Entry 8G09 (electron microscopy, 3.10 A resolution); this record covers chains A and F of the 20 polymer chains in the assembly.

# Chain A
Name: ATP synthase subunit alpha
Source organism: Mycolicibacterium smegmatis MC2 155
Notes: EC 7.1.2.2
UniProtKB: A0R202 (ATPA_MYCS2); residues 1-548 here = UniProt positions 1-548
Sequence (548 residues; row label = number of the first residue in the row):
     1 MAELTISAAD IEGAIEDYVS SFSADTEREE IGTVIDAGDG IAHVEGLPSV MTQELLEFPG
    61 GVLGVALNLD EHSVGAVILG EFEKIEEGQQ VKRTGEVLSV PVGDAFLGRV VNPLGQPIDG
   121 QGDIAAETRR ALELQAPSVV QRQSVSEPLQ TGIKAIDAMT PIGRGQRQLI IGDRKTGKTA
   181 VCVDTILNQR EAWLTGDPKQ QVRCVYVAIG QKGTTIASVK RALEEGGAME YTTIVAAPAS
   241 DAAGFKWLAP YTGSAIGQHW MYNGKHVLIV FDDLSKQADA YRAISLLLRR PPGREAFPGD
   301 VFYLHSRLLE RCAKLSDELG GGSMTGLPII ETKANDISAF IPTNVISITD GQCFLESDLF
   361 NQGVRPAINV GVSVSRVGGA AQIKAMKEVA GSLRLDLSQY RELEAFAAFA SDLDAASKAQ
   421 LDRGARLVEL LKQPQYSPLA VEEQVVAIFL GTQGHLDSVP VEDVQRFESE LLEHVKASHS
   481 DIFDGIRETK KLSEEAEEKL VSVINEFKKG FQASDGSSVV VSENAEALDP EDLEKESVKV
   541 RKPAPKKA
Not modelled in the structure: 1-6, 521-548
Swiss-Prot annotation at these positions:
  - binding site (ATP): Gly-172 to Thr-179
  - site: Ser-373 (Required for activity)
Ligand contacts: ATP (adenosine-5'-triphosphate): Asp-173, Arg-174, Lys-175, Thr-176, Gly-177, Lys-178, Thr-179, Ala-180, Arg-365, Pro-366, Gln-433, Pro-434, Gln-435

# Chain F
Name: ATP synthase subunit beta
Source organism: Mycolicibacterium smegmatis MC2 155
Notes: EC 7.1.2.2
UniProtKB: A0R200 (ATPB_MYCS2); residues 1-475 here = UniProt positions 1-475
Sequence (475 residues; numbered 1 to 475; the number before each row is that of its first residue):
     1 MTATAEKTAG RVVRITGPVV DVEFPRGSVP ELFNALHAEI TFGALAKTLT LEVAQHLGDS
    61 LVRCISMQPT DGLVRGVEVT DTGASISVPV GDGVKGHVFN ALGDCLDDPG YGKDFEHWSI
   121 HRKPPAFSDL EPRTEMLETG LKVVDLLTPY VRGGKIALFG GAGVGKTVLI QEMINRIARN
   181 FGGTSVFAGV GERTREGNDL WVELADANVL KDTALVFGQM DEPPGTRMRV ALSALTMAEF
   241 FRDEQGQDVL LFIDNIFRFT QAGSEVSTLL GRMPSAVGYQ PTLADEMGEL QERITSTRGR
   301 SITSMQAVYV PADDYTDPAP ATTFAHLDAT TELSRAVFSK GIFPAVDPLA SSSTILDPAI
   361 VGDEHYRVAQ EVIRILQRYK DLQDIIAILG IDELSEEDKQ LVNRARRIER FLSQNMMAAE
   421 QFTGQPGSTV PLKETIEAFD KLTKGEFDHL PEQAFFLIGG LDDLAKKAES LGAKL
Not modelled in the structure: 1-7, 472-475

# Interface between chain A and chain F
Residue-residue contacts (7):
  Ile-35(A) with Gly-58(F)
  Asp-36(A) with His-56(F)
  Ala-37(A) with Gln-55(F); His-56(F), hydrogen bond (backbone-backbone)
  Ser-218(A) with Pro-132(F)
  Ala-239(A) with Gly-288(F)
  Ala-283(A) with Pro-281(F)
Also at the interface, not in a pair above, chain A (11 interface residues in all): Glu-83, Ile-118, Ala-217, Ser-240, Leu-286
Also at the interface, not in a pair above, chain F (13 interface residues in all): Leu-32, Leu-57, Ser-128, Met-273, Ala-284, Asp-285, Glu-289

# In short
11 residues of chain A and 13 residues of chain F are in contact, with 1 hydrogen bond. Its one hydrogen bond,
Ala-37(A)/His-56(F), is backbone to backbone. Ligands of chain A: ATP. UniProt lists 8 ATP-binding residues on
chain A.
Chain A is ATP synthase subunit alpha and chain F is ATP synthase subunit beta, both from Mycolicibacterium
smegmatis MC2 155; the structure, Cryo-EM structure of SQ31f-bound Mycobacterium smegmatis ATP synthase
rotational state 2 (backbone model), was determined by electron microscopy, deposited together with 8G07,
8G08, 8G0A, 8G0B, 8G0C, 8G0D and 8G0E.
